2QOS - chains C and A; structure by X-ray diffraction, 1.81 A resolution.

Chain C:
Protein: Complement component 8, gamma polypeptide
Source organism: Homo sapiens
UniProtKB: Q14CU0 (Q14CU0_HUMAN); residues 10-182 here correspond to UniProt positions 30-202 (UniProt number = residue number + 20)
Sequence (173 residues; row label = number of the first residue in the row):
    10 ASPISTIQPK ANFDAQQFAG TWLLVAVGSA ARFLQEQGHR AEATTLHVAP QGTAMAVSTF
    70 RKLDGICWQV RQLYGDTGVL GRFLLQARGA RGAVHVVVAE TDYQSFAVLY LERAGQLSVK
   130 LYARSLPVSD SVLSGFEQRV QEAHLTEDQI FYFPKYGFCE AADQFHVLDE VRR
Disulfide bonds: C76-C168
Sequence notes: engineered mutation A40 (Cys60 in Q14CU0)

Chain A:
Protein: Complement component C8 alpha chain
UniProtKB: P07357 (CO8A_HUMAN); residues 158-168 here correspond to UniProt positions 188-198 (UniProt number = residue number + 30)
Sequence (11 residues; each row starts with the number of its first residue):
   158 LRYDSTAERL Y
Sequence notes: engineered mutation A164 (Cys194 in P07357)

Interface between chain C and chain A:
Pairs across the interface (23; chain C residue first):
  L33(C) with E165(A)
  F42(C) with A164(A); R166(A)
  L43(C) with A164(A)
  T53(C) with E165(A)
  T68(C) with Y160(A)
  R70(C) with E165(A), hydrogen bond (side chain-backbone); L167(A)
  W77(C) with L158(A), hydrophobic
  V79(C) with Y160(A), hydrophobic
  Q81(C) with Y160(A)
  R100(C) with R159(A); Y160(A), hydrogen bond (side chain-backbone); Y168(A)
  V103(C) with T163(A)
  L120(C) with S162(A)
  S127(C) with T163(A), hydrogen bond (side chain-backbone)
  K129(C) with S162(A), hydrogen bond (side chain-backbone); E165(A), salt bridge
  F162(C) with E165(A)
  L177(C) with L158(A)
  E179(C) with R159(A); Y160(A), hydrogen bond (side chain-backbone)
Interface residues without a listed pair, chain C (25 interface residues in all): V36, S38, A40, L72, Y83, L94, R122, Y131
Interface residues without a listed pair, chain A (11 interface residues in all): D161

Overview:
25 residues of chain C face 11 of chain A across their interface; the contacts include 5 hydrogen bonds and 1
salt bridge. Among the polar pairs are K129(C)-E165(A), R70(C)-E165(A) and R100(C)-Y160(A).
Chain C is Complement component 8, gamma polypeptide (Homo sapiens) and chain A is Complement component C8
alpha chain; the structure, Crystal structure of complement protein C8 in complex with a peptide containing
the C8 binding site ..., was determined by X-ray diffraction.
